Entry 7OEU (electron microscopy, 2.64 A resolution); this record covers chains A and E of the 10 polymer chains in the assembly.

Chain A (and E):
Molecule: Linocin_M18 bacteriocin protein
Organism: Haliangium ochraceum (strain DSM 14365 / JCM 11303 / SMP-2)
Notes: chain E of this document is another copy of the same molecule, construct and numbering; everything in this record applies to it too
UniProt: D0LZ74 (D0LZ74_HALO1); residue numbers follow UniProt; this construct covers 1-266
Sequence (266 residues; numbered 1 to 266; the number before each row is that of its first residue):
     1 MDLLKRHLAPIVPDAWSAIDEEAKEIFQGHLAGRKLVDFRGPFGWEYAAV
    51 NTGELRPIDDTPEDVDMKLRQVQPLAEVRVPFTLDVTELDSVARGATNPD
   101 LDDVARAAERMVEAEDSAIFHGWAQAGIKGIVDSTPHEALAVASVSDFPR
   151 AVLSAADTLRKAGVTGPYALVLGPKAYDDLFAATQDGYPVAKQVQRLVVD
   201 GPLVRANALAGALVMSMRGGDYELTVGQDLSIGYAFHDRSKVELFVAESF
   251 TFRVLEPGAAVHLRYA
Reported in the primary citation:
  - conformationally variable residues (domain motion, order/disorder transition): His121 to Ile131, Ala182 to Pro189, Gly201 to Tyr222

Chain A / chain E interface:
Contacting residue pairs (13; chain A residue first):
  Ser91(A) - Gly53(E)
  Ser91(A) - Glu54(E)
  Arg94(A) - Asn51(E)  hydrogen bond (backbone-side chain)
  Arg94(A) - Gly53(E)
  Arg94(A) - Leu55(E)
  Arg94(A) - Arg70(E)  hydrogen bond (backbone-side chain)
  Ala96(A) - Thr52(E)
  Ala96(A) - Gly53(E)
  Ala96(A) - Glu54(E)
  Asn98(A) - Leu255(E)
  Asp178(A) - Arg160(E)  salt bridge
  Asp178(A) - Lys161(E)
  Gly187(A) - Gln193(E)
Other interface residues (no listed pair), chain A (12 interface residues in all): Gly95, Thr97, Tyr177, Phe181, Pro189, Arg205
Other interface residues (no listed pair), chain E (14 interface residues in all): Leu153, Asp157, Arg196, Gly220

Summary:
The interface between chain A and chain E involves 12 residues on one side and 14 on the other; the contacts
include 2 hydrogen bonds and 1 salt bridge. Among the polar pairs are Asp178(A)-Arg160(E), Arg94(A)-Asn51(E)
and Arg94(A)-Arg70(E). From the paper: conformational variability at His121(A), Ala182(A) and Gly201(A).
Chain A and chain E are both Linocin_M18 bacteriocin protein (Haliangium ochraceum (strain DSM 14365 / JCM
11303 / SMP-2)); the structure, Model of open pentamer of the Haliangium ochraceum encapsulin from symmetry
expansion of icosahedral single particle ..., was determined by electron microscopy together with 7ODW and
7OE2 from the same study.
